5ZGH - chains C and D of the 15 polymer chains in the assembly; structure by electron microscopy, 3.82 A resolution.

== Chain C ==
Name: PsaC
Source organism: Cyanidioschyzon merolae (strain 10D)
Notes: EC 1.97.1.12
UniProt: Q85G47 (PSAC_CYAM1); residues 1-81 here = UniProt positions 1-81
Chain sequence (81 residues; numbered 1 to 81; the number before each row is that of its first residue):
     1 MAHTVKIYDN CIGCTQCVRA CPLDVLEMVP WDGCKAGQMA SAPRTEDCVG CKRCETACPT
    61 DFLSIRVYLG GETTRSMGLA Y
Unresolved in the structure: 1
Small-molecule neighbours:
  - 4Fe-4S cluster (SF4), molecule 1: Val5, Cys21, Pro22, Leu23, Val25, Leu26, Cys48, Val49, Gly50, Cys51, Lys52, Arg53, Cys54, Val67
  - 4Fe-4S cluster (SF4), molecule 2: Cys11, Ile12, Gly13, Cys14, Thr15, Gln16, Cys17, Met28, Ala57, Cys58, Pro59, Thr60, Ser64, Ile65
Curated features (UniProtKB/Swiss-Prot):
  - binding site ([4Fe-4S] cluster): Cys11, Cys14, Cys17, Cys21, Cys48, Cys51, Cys54, Cys58

== Chain D ==
Name: PsaD
Source organism: Cyanidioschyzon merolae (strain 10D)
UniProt: Q85FY0 (Q85FY0_CYAM1); residues 1-139 here = UniProt positions 1-139
Chain sequence (139 residues; each row starts with the number of its first residue):
     1 MLNLKMPSPS FLGSTGGWLR CAETEEKYAM TWSSDQQHIF EMPTGGAAVM NSGDNLLYLA
    61 RKEQALALAT QLRTQFKIQD YKIYRIFPSG EVQYLHPKDG VLPYQVNKGR EQVGRVKSTI
   121 GKNVNPAQVK FTSKATYDR
Unresolved in the structure: 1-20

== Interface between chain C and chain D ==
Residue-residue contacts (65; chain C residue first):
  Thr4(C) - Tyr137(D)  hydrogen bond
  Lys6(C) - Gly114(D)
  Lys6(C) - Tyr137(D)
  Ile7(C) - Gly114(D)  hydrogen bond (backbone-backbone)
  Ile7(C) - Arg115(D)
  Tyr8(C) - Val116(D)  hydrophobic
  Tyr8(C) - Ser118(D)
  Tyr8(C) - Thr119(D)
  Tyr8(C) - Ile120(D)  hydrophobic
  Tyr8(C) - Asn123(D)  hydrogen bond
  Tyr8(C) - Tyr137(D)
  Asp9(C) - Arg115(D)  salt bridge
  Asp9(C) - Val116(D)
  Asp9(C) - Lys117(D)
  Asp9(C) - Ser118(D)
  Asn10(C) - Thr119(D)
  Thr15(C) - Tyr104(D)
  Val18(C) - Pro103(D)  hydrophobic
  Val18(C) - Tyr104(D)
  Arg19(C) - Tyr104(D)
  Pro22(C) - Leu66(D)
  Leu23(C) - Lys62(D)  hydrogen bond (backbone-side chain)
  Leu23(C) - Glu63(D)
  Leu23(C) - Leu66(D)
  Asp24(C) - Leu66(D)
  Asp24(C) - His96(D)
  Asp24(C) - Pro103(D)
  Glu27(C) - Pro103(D)
  Glu27(C) - Arg110(D)
  Met28(C) - Pro103(D)  hydrogen bond (backbone-backbone)
  Met28(C) - Tyr104(D)
  Met28(C) - Val106(D)  hydrophobic
  Met28(C) - Arg110(D)  hydrogen bond (backbone-side chain)
  Val29(C) - Arg110(D)
  Val29(C) - Gln112(D)
  Pro30(C) - Val106(D)
  Pro30(C) - Asn107(D)
  Gln38(C) - Val106(D)
  Met39(C) - Gln112(D)
  Met39(C) - Arg115(D)
  Ala40(C) - Gln112(D)  hydrogen bond (backbone-side chain)
  Ser41(C) - Glu111(D)
  Ser41(C) - Gln112(D)
  Ser41(C) - Val113(D)  hydrogen bond (side chain-backbone)
  Ala42(C) - Val113(D)  hydrogen bond (backbone-backbone)
  Pro43(C) - Val113(D)  hydrophobic
  Arg44(C) - Leu95(D)  hydrogen bond (side chain-backbone)
  Arg44(C) - Lys98(D)
  Glu46(C) - Arg85(D)  salt bridge
  Asp47(C) - Lys62(D)  salt bridge
  Asp47(C) - Arg85(D)  salt bridge
  Asp47(C) - Leu95(D)
  Val49(C) - Arg61(D)
  Arg53(C) - Glu63(D)  salt bridge
  Phe62(C) - Ile120(D)
  Leu63(C) - Ile120(D)
  Tyr68(C) - Asn123(D)
  Tyr68(C) - Tyr137(D)  hydrophobic
  Thr74(C) - Glu26(D)
  Arg75(C) - Tyr28(D)
  Arg75(C) - Arg85(D)
  Gly78(C) - Arg61(D)  hydrogen bond (backbone-side chain)
  Ala80(C) - Ala60(D)
  Tyr81(C) - Cys21(D)
  Tyr81(C) - Glu25(D)
Other interface residues (no listed pair), chain C (39 interface residues in all): Val5, Leu26, Trp31, Leu79
Other interface residues (no listed pair), chain D (33 interface residues in all): Gln105, Lys108, Thr136

== Summary ==
The interface between chain C and chain D involves 39 residues on one side and 33 on the other; the contacts
include 11 hydrogen bonds and 5 salt bridges. Polar pairs include Asp9(C)-Arg115(D), Glu46(C)-Arg85(D) and
Asp47(C)-Lys62(D). Chain C binds 4Fe-4S cluster.
Here chain C is PsaC and chain D is PsaD, both from Cyanidioschyzon merolae (strain 10D). Entry 5ZGH (Cryo-EM
structure of the red algal PSI-LHCR) was determined by electron microscopy together with 5ZGB from the same
study.
